PDB entry 7RKR | X-ray diffraction, 1.76 A resolution | chain A

# Chain A
Molecule: Protein CYP51
Organism: Naegleria fowleri
UniProtKB: A0A2H4A2U9 (A0A2H4A2U9_NAEFO); residues 26-491 here correspond to UniProt positions 1-466 (UniProt number = residue number - 25)
Sequence (466 residues; numbered 26 to 491; the number before each row is that of its first residue):
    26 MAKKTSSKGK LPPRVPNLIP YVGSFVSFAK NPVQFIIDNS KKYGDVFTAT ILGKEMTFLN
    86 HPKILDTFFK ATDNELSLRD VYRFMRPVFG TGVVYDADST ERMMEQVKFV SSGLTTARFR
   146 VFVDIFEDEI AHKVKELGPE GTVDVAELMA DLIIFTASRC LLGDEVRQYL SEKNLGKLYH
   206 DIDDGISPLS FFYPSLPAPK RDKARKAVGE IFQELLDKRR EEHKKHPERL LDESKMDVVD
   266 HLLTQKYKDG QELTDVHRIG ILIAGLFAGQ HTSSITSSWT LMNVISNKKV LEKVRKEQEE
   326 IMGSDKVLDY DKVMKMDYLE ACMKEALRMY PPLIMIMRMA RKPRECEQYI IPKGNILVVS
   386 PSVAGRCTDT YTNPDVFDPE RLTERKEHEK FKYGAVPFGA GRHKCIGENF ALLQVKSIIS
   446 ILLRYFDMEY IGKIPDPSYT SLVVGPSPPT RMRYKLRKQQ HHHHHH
Not modelled in the structure: 26-34, 486-491
Ion coordination: Ca2+ site 1 near Ser-52 (its only coordinating residue here); Ca2+ site 2 near Leu-84 (its only coordinating residue here); heme Fe: Cys-430 (together with L49)
Small-molecule neighbours:
  - heme (HEM): Leu-103, Tyr-107, Tyr-120, Met-128, Met-129, Val-132, Val-135, Leu-139, Gly-290, Ala-293, Gly-294, Thr-297, Ser-298, Thr-301, Met-348, Leu-352, Pro-357, Leu-358, Ile-361, Arg-363, Pro-422, Phe-423, Gly-424, His-428, Lys-429, Cys-430, Ile-431, Gly-432, Phe-435, Ala-436
  - L49 ((1S)-1-(4-fluorophenyl)-2-(1H-imidazol-1-yl)ethyl 3-(trifluoromethyl)benzoate): Tyr-107, Phe-109, Met-110, Phe-114, Val-119, Tyr-120, Val-132, Val-135, Ile-286, Ala-289, Gly-290, Phe-292, Ala-293, Thr-297, Leu-358, Cys-430, Leu-467
What the authors report for this chain:
  - binding site for L49: Tyr-107, Tyr-120, Val-132

# Summary
Ligands of chain A: heme and compound L49. From the paper: a binding site for L49 at Tyr-107, Tyr-120 and
Val-132.
Chain A is Protein CYP51 (Naegleria fowleri); the structure, Naegleria fowleri CYP51 (NfCYP51) complex with
(S)-1-(4-fluorophenyl)-2-(1H-imidazol-1-yl)ethyl 3-(trifluoromethyl)benzoate, was determined by X-ray
diffraction, deposited together with 7RKT and 7RKW.
